Entry 4NBA (X-ray diffraction, 2.10 A resolution); this record covers chains C and E of the 6 polymer chains in the assembly.

# Chain C
Protein: Terminal oxygenase component of carbazole
Notes: EC 1.14.12.22
UniProtKB: Q84II6 (Q84II6_JANS3); residues 1-384 here = UniProt positions 1-384
Amino-acid sequence (392 residues; row label = number of the first residue in the row):
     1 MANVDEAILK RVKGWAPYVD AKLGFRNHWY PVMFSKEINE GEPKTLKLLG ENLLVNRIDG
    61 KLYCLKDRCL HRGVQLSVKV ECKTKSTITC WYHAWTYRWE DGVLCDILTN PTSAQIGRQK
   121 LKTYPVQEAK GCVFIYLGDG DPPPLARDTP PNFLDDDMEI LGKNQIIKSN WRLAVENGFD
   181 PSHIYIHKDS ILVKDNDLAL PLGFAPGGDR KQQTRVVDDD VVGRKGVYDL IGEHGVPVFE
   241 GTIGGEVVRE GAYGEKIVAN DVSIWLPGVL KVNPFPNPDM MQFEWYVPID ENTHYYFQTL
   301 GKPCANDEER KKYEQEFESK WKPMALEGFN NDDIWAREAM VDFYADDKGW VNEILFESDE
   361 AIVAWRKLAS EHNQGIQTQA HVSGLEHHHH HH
Not modelled in the structure: 1, 390-392
Construct notes: engineered mutation Val262 (Ile in Q84II6); expression tag (385-392)
Ion coordination: 2Fe-2S cluster Fe: Cys69, His71, Cys90, His93; Fe2+: His183, His187, Asp333
Small-molecule neighbours:
  - 9H-carbazole (9CA): Gly178, His183, Ile184, Leu200, Ala259, Val262, Leu270, Val272, Phe275, Gln282, Glu284, Phe329, Asn330
  - 2Fe-2S cluster (FES): Cys69, His71, Arg72, Val74, Cys90, Tyr92, His93, Ala94, Trp95
Reported in the primary citation:
  - binding site for 9H-carbazole: Gly178
  - mutagenesis - I262V: decreased catalytic activity on 9H-carbazole
  - binding site for 9H-carbazole: Phe275 (proposed by the authors, not directly observed)

# Chain E
Protein: Ferredoxin CarAc
Organism: Pseudomonas resinovorans
Notes: EC 1.14.12.22
UniProtKB: Q8GI16 (CARAC_PSERE); residue numbers follow UniProt; this construct covers 1-107
Amino-acid sequence (115 residues; row label = number of the first residue in the row):
     1 MNQIWLKVCA ASDMQPGTIR RVNRVGAAPL AVYRVGDQFY ATEDTCTHGI ASLSEGTLDG
    61 DVIECPFHGG AFNVCTGMPA SSPCTVPLGV FEVEVKEGEV YVAGEKKLEH HHHHH
Not modelled in the structure: 1-2, 115
Construct notes: expression tag (108-115)
Ion coordination: 2Fe-2S cluster Fe: Cys46, His48, Cys65, His68
Small-molecule neighbours: 2Fe-2S cluster (FES): Cys46, His48, Gly49, Ile50, Ala51, Cys65, Phe67, His68, Gly69, Gly70, Pro83, Cys84
UniProt features mapped onto this chain:
  - binding site ([2Fe-2S] cluster): Cys46, His48, Cys65, His68

# Chain C / chain E interface
Pairs across the interface (16):
  Gln115(C) - Gly49(E)
  Arg118(C) - Glu43(E)  salt bridge
  Arg118(C) - Thr47(E)
  Arg118(C) - Val86(E)
  Arg118(C) - Pro87(E)
  Gln119(C) - Thr47(E)  hydrogen bond (side chain-backbone)
  Gln119(C) - Val86(E)
  Leu385(C) - Ser82(E)
  Glu386(C) - Ser82(E)
  His387(C) - Ala80(E)
  His387(C) - Ser81(E)
  His387(C) - Ser82(E)  hydrogen bond (backbone-side chain)
  His388(C) - Ser81(E)
  His389(C) - Val62(E)
  His389(C) - Ala80(E)
  His389(C) - Ser81(E)  hydrogen bond (backbone-side chain)
Other interface residues (no listed pair), chain E (11 interface residues in all): His48, Gly69

# Overview
Chain C and chain E form an interface of 8 and 11 residues respectively; the contacts include 3 hydrogen bonds
and 1 salt bridge. Among the polar pairs are Arg118(C)-Glu43(E), Gln119(C)-Thr47(E) and His387(C)-Ser82(E).
From the paper: a binding site for 9H-carbazole at Gly178(C) and Phe275(C); I262V of chain C reduces catalytic
activity on 9H-carbazole.
Chain C is Terminal oxygenase component of carbazole and chain E is Ferredoxin CarAc (Pseudomonas
resinovorans); the structure, Carbazole-bound oxygenase with Ile262 replaced by Val and ferredoxin complex of
carbazole 1,9a-dioxygenase, was determined by X-ray diffraction, deposited together with 4NB8, 4NB9, 4NBB,
4NBC, 4NBD, 4NBE and 3 further entries.
